7FGU - chain A; structure by X-ray diffraction, 2.00 A resolution.

[Chain A]
Molecule: Lysozyme C
Source organism: Gallus gallus
Notes: EC 3.2.1.17
Reference sequence: P00698 (LYSC_CHICK); residues 1-129 here correspond to UniProt positions 19-147 (UniProt number = residue number + 18)
Sequence (129 residues; numbered 1 to 129; the number before each row is that of its first residue):
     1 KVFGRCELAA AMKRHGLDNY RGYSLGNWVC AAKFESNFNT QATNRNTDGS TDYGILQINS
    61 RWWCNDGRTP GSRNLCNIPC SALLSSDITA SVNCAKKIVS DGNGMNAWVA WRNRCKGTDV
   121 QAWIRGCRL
Swiss-Prot annotation at these positions:
  - active site: Glu35, Asp52
  - binding site (substrate): Asp101
Disulfide bonds: Cys6-Cys127, Cys30-Cys115, Cys64-Cys80, Cys76-Cys94
Metal / ion sites: Na+: Ser60, Cys64, Ser72, Arg73

[Summary]
Ser60, Cys64, Ser72 and Arg73 form the Na+ site. From UniProt: active-site residues Glu35 and Asp52 and
substrate-binding residue Asp101.
Chain A is Lysozyme C (Gallus gallus); the structure, H/D exchanged Hen egg-white lysozyme denatured in basic
conditions and refolded in solution, was determined by X-ray diffraction together with 7FG8 and 7FGV from the
same study.
